2VFH - chains A and B; structure by X-ray diffraction, 2.00 A resolution.

Chain A (and B):
Protein: Triosephosphate isomerase
From: Plasmodium falciparum
Notes: EC 5.3.1.1; chain B of this document is another copy of the same molecule, construct and numbering; everything in this record applies to it too
UniProt: Q07412 (TPIS_PLAFA); residue numbers follow UniProt; this construct covers 1-248
Sequence (248 residues; each row starts with the number of its first residue):
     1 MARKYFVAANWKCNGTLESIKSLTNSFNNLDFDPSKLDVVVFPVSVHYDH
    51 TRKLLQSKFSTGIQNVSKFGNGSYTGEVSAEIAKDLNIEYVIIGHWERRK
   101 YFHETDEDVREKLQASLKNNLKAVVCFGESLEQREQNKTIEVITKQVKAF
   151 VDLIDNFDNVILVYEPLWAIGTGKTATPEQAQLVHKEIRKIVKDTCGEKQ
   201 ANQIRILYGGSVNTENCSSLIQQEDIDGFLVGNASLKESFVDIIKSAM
Unresolved in the structure: 1
Sequence notes: engineered mutation Trp96 (Phe in Q07412), Val163 (Ala in Q07412)
Curated features (UniProtKB/Swiss-Prot):
  - active site: His95 (Electrophile), Glu165 (Proton acceptor)
  - binding site (D-glyceraldehyde 3-phosphate): Asn10, Lys12, Gly171, Leu230, Gly232, Asn233
  - mutagenesis: Ser73 (S73A: 3-fold decrease in substrate affinity; when associated with S-96), Leu167 (L167V: 3-fold decrease in substrate affinity; when associated with S-96)
Small-molecule neighbours: 3-phosphoglyceric acid (3PG): Asn10, Lys12, His95, Glu165, Ala169, Ile170, Gly171, Gly210, Ser211, Val212, Leu230, Val231, Gly232, Asn233

Chain A / chain B interface:
Pairs across the interface (83):
  Asn10(A) - Thr75(B)  hydrogen bond
  Lys12(A) - Gly72(B)
  Lys12(A) - Ser73(B)
  Lys12(A) - Thr75(B)
  Cys13(A) - Asn71(B)
  Cys13(A) - Gly72(B)  hydrogen bond (backbone-backbone)
  Cys13(A) - Tyr74(B)
  Cys13(A) - Glu77(B)  hydrogen bond (side chain-backbone)
  Cys13(A) - Ser79(B)  hydrogen bond (side chain-backbone)
  Cys13(A) - Ile82(B)  hydrophobic
  Asn14(A) - Gly72(B)
  Asn14(A) - Ile82(B)
  Gly15(A) - Ile82(B)
  Thr16(A) - Asp85(B)
  Leu17(A) - Asp85(B)  hydrogen bond (backbone-side chain)
  Leu17(A) - Leu86(B)  hydrophobic
  Val44(A) - Glu77(B)
  Val44(A) - Val78(B)  hydrophobic
  Val44(A) - Ile82(B)  hydrophobic
  Ser45(A) - Ser45(B)  hydrogen bond
  Ser45(A) - Val46(B)
  Ser45(A) - Val78(B)
  Val46(A) - Ser45(B)
  Val46(A) - Val78(B)  hydrophobic
  Val46(A) - Ile82(B)  hydrophobic
  Val46(A) - Leu86(B)  hydrophobic
  His47(A) - Ile82(B)
  His47(A) - Leu86(B)
  Asp49(A) - Asp49(B)
  Lys53(A) - Lys53(B)
  Gln64(A) - Thr75(B)
  Gln64(A) - Gly76(B)  hydrogen bond (side chain-backbone)
  Phe69(A) - Tyr101(B)  hydrophobic
  Phe69(A) - Phe102(B)  hydrophobic
  Asn71(A) - Cys13(B)
  Gly72(A) - Lys12(B)
  Gly72(A) - Cys13(B)  hydrogen bond (backbone-backbone)
  Gly72(A) - Asn14(B)  hydrogen bond (backbone-side chain)
  Ser73(A) - Lys12(B)
  Ser73(A) - Glu97(B)
  Ser73(A) - Tyr101(B)
  Tyr74(A) - Cys13(B)
  Tyr74(A) - Glu97(B)
  Tyr74(A) - Tyr101(B)  hydrophobic
  Thr75(A) - Asn10(B)  hydrogen bond
  Thr75(A) - Lys12(B)
  Thr75(A) - Gln64(B)
  Thr75(A) - His95(B)
  Thr75(A) - Glu97(B)  hydrogen bond
  Thr75(A) - Arg98(B)  hydrogen bond (backbone-side chain)
  Gly76(A) - Gln64(B)  hydrogen bond (backbone-side chain)
  Gly76(A) - Arg98(B)
  Glu77(A) - Cys13(B)  hydrogen bond (backbone-side chain)
  Glu77(A) - Val44(B)
  Glu77(A) - Arg98(B)  salt bridge
  Glu77(A) - Phe102(B)
  Val78(A) - Val44(B)  hydrophobic
  Val78(A) - Ser45(B)
  Val78(A) - Val46(B)  hydrophobic
  Ser79(A) - Cys13(B)  hydrogen bond (backbone-side chain)
  Ile82(A) - Cys13(B)  hydrophobic
  Ile82(A) - Asn14(B)
  Ile82(A) - Gly15(B)
  Ile82(A) - Val44(B)  hydrophobic
  Ile82(A) - Val46(B)  hydrophobic
  Ile82(A) - His47(B)
  Asp85(A) - Thr16(B)
  Asp85(A) - Leu17(B)  hydrogen bond (side chain-backbone)
  Leu86(A) - Leu17(B)  hydrophobic
  Leu86(A) - Val46(B)
  Leu86(A) - His47(B)
  His95(A) - Thr75(B)  hydrogen bond
  Glu97(A) - Ser73(B)
  Glu97(A) - Tyr74(B)
  Glu97(A) - Thr75(B)  hydrogen bond
  Arg98(A) - Thr75(B)  hydrogen bond (side chain-backbone)
  Arg98(A) - Gly76(B)
  Arg98(A) - Glu77(B)  salt bridge
  Tyr101(A) - Phe69(B)  hydrophobic
  Tyr101(A) - Ser73(B)
  Tyr101(A) - Tyr74(B)  hydrophobic
  Phe102(A) - Phe69(B)  hydrophobic
  Phe102(A) - Glu77(B)
Interface residues without a listed pair, chain A (36 interface residues in all): Ile63, Asn65, Gly70, Ile88
Interface residues without a listed pair, chain B (37 interface residues in all): Ile63, Asn65, Gly70, Ile88, Asn233

In short:
36 residues of chain A and 37 residues of chain B are in contact, with 19 hydrogen bonds and 2 salt bridges.
Among the polar pairs are Glu77(A)-Arg98(B), Asn10(A)-Thr75(B) and Cys13(A)-Glu77(B). Bound to chain A:
3-phosphoglyceric acid.
Chain A and chain B are both Triosephosphate isomerase (Plasmodium falciparum); the structure, Crystal
structure of the F96W mutant of Plasmodium falciparum triosephosphate isomerase complexed with
3-phosphoglycerate, was determined by X-ray diffraction (same publication as 2VFD, 2VFE, 2VFF, 2VFG and 2VFI).
